Entry 6KZD (X-ray diffraction, 1.71 A resolution); this record covers chain A.

[Chain A]
Protein: NT-3 growth factor receptor
Organism: Homo sapiens
Notes: EC 2.7.10.1
Reference sequence: Q16288 (NTRK3_HUMAN); residues 528-839 here = UniProt positions 528-839
Amino-acid sequence (312 residues; row label = number of the first residue in the row):
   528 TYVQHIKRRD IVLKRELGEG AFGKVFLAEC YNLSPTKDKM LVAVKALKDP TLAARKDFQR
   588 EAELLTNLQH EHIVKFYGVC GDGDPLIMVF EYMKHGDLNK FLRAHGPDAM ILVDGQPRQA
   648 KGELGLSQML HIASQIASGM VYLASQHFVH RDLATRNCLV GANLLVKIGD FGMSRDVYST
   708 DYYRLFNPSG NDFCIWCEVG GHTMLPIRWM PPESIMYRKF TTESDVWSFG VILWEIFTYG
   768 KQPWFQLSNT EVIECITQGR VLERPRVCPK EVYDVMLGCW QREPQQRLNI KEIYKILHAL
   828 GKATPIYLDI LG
Not modelled in the structure: 637-648, 713-728, 838-839
Small-molecule neighbours: DZ6 (3-[2-[6-(4-aminophenyl)imidazo[1,2-a]pyrazin-3-yl]ethynyl]-2-methyl-N-[3-(4-methylpiperazin-1-yl)-5-propan-2-yl-phenyl]benzamide): L544, V552, A570, K572, E588, L591, L592, L595, I600, V601, F617, E618, Y619, M620, G623, D624, F675, H677, R678, L686, I695, G696, D697, F698
Curated features (UniProtKB/Swiss-Prot):
  - active site: D679 (Proton acceptor)
  - binding site (ATP): L544 to V552, K572
  - site: Y834 (Interaction with PLC-gamma-1)
  - modified residue (Phosphotyrosine): Y705, Y709, Y710
  - natural variant: I533 (I533F: Found in patients with congenital heart defects; uncertain significance), A664 (A664S: In a lung carcinoma sample), H677 (H677Y: In a lung adenocarcinoma sample), R735 (R735F: In a lung large cell carcinoma sample), W736 (W736C: In a lung carcinoma sample), R745 (R745P: In a lung carcinoma sample), Y766 (Y766F: In a lung carcinoma sample), I817 (I817M: Found in patients with congenital heart defects; uncertain significance)
  - mutagenesis: K572 (K572N: Loss of autophosphorylation and loss of NTRK3 signaling)

[Summary]
Chain A binds compound DZ6. From UniProt: active-site residue D679, 10 ATP-binding residues and one
mutagenesis site.
Chain A is NT-3 growth factor receptor (Homo sapiens); the structure, Crystal structure of TRKc in complex
with 3-((6-(4-aminophenyl)imidazo[1,2-a]pyrazin-3-yl)ethynyl)-
N-(3-isopropyl-5-((4-methylpiperazin-1-yl)methyl)phenyl)-2- methylbenzamide, was determined by X-ray
diffraction (same publication as 6KZC).
